7PY0 - chains A and B of the 9 polymer chains in the assembly; structure by electron microscopy, 4.50 A resolution (low resolution: residue-level contacts below are approximate; hydrogen-bond / salt-bridge calls are withheld).

[Chain A (and B)]
Name: DNA-directed RNA polymerase subunit alpha
From: Escherichia coli
Notes: EC 2.7.7.6; chain B of this document is another copy of the same molecule, construct and numbering; everything in this record applies to it too
UniProt: P0A7Z4 (RPOA_ECOLI); residues 1-329 here = UniProt positions 1-329
Chain sequence (329 residues; each row starts with the number of its first residue):
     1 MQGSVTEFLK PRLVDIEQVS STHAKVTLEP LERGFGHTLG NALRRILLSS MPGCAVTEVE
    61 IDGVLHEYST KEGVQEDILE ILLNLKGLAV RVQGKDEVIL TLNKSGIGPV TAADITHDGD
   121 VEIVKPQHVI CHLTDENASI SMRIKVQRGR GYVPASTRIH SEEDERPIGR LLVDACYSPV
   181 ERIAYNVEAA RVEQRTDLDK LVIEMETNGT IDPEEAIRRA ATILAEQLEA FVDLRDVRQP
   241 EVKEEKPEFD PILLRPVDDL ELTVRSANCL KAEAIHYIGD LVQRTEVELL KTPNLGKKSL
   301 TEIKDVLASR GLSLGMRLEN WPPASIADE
Unresolved in the structure: 1-6, 160-166, 235-329 (chain B: 1-3, 159-169, 233-329)
Swiss-Prot annotation at these positions:
  - region: E162 to E165 (Required for interaction with Crp at class II promoters)
  - modified residue: R265 (ADP-ribosylarginine), K297 (N6-acetyllysine), K298 (N6-acetyllysine)
  - mutagenesis: R45 (R45C: In rpoA112; temperature-sensitive, blocks RNA polymerase assembly), E162 to E165 (5-fold decrease in CRP-class II promoter-dependent transcription), E165 (E165K: 5-fold decrease in CRP-class II promoter-dependent transcription), R191 (R191C: In rpoA101; temperature-sensitive)

[Interface between chain A and chain B]
Contacting residue pairs - 48 pairs, chain A then chain B:
  E7(A) - R150(B)
  F8(A) - R150(B)
  K10(A) - E226(B)
  K10(A) - Q227(B)
  K10(A) - E229(B)
  K10(A) - A230(B)
  K10(A) - F231(B)
  P11(A) - A230(B)
  L28(A) - F231(B)
  R33(A) - S49(B)
  R33(A) - S50(B)
  R33(A) - R150(B)
  R33(A) - G151(B)
  G34(A) - R45(B)
  F35(A) - Q227(B)
  H37(A) - R45(B)
  T38(A) - R45(B)
  N41(A) - N41(B)
  R45(A) - T38(B)
  I46(A) - F35(B)
  S49(A) - F35(B)
  G149(A) - V5(B)
  R150(A) - V5(B)
  R150(A) - E7(B)
  R150(A) - F8(B)
  R218(A) - F231(B)
  R218(A) - V232(B)
  A221(A) - L228(B)
  A221(A) - F231(B)
  T222(A) - V232(B)
  I223(A) - F8(B)
  L224(A) - L228(B)
  A225(A) - L228(B)
  E226(A) - K10(B)
  Q227(A) - L39(B)
  L228(A) - L39(B)
  L228(A) - L224(B)
  A230(A) - K10(B)
  F231(A) - L28(B)
  F231(A) - I217(B)
  F231(A) - A221(B)
  D233(A) - L13(B)
  D233(A) - I16(B)
  D233(A) - E214(B)
  D233(A) - R218(B)
  L234(A) - L13(B)
  L234(A) - E214(B)
  L234(A) - R218(B)
Also at the interface, not in a pair above, chain A (31 interface residues in all): S50, P52
Also at the interface, not in a pair above, chain B (34 interface residues in all): T6, P11, G34, L43, Y152, A225

[Summary]
The interface between chain A and chain B involves 31 residues on one side and 34 on the other. Curated
annotation (UniProt) lists 6 mutagenesis sites on chain A.
Chain A and chain B are both DNA-directed RNA polymerase subunit alpha (Escherichia coli); the structure,
CryoEM structure of E.coli RNA polymerase elongation complex bound to NusG (NusG-EC in more-swiveled
conformation), was determined by electron microscopy together with 7PY1, 7PY3, 7PY5, 7PY6, 7PY7, 7PY8 and 4
further entries from the same study.
